PDB entry 5AC9 | electron microscopy, 3.20 A resolution | chains 1 and 4 of the 4 polymer chains in the assembly

[Chain 1]
Protein: VP1
Organism: Foot-and-mouth disease virus - type o
UniProtKB: Q6PMW3 (Q6PMW3_9PICO); residues 1-208 here correspond to UniProt positions 725-932 (UniProt number = residue number + 724)
Sequence (208 residues; each row starts with the number of its first residue):
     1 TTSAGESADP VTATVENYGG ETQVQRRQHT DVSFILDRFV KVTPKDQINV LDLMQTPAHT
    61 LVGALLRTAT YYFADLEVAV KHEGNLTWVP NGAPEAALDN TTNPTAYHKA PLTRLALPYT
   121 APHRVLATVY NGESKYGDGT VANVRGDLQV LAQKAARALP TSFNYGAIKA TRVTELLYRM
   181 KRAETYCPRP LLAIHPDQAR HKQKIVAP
Not modelled in the structure: 135-156
Construct notes: conflict Glu-133 (Asn857 in Q6PMW3)

[Chain 4]
Protein: VP4
Organism: Foot-and-mouth disease virus - type o
UniProtKB: Q6PMW3 (Q6PMW3_9PICO); residues 1-85 here correspond to UniProt positions 202-286 (UniProt number = residue number + 201)
Sequence (85 residues; row label = number of the first residue in the row):
     1 GAGQSSPATG SQNQSGNTGS IINNYYMQQY QNSMDTQLGD NATSGGSNEG STDTTSTHTT
    61 NTQNNDWFSK LASSAFSGLF GALLA
Not modelled in the structure: 1-14, 40-65

[How chain 1 and chain 4 interact]
Contacting residue pairs - 25 pairs, chain 1 then chain 4:
  Thr-1(1) with Gly-78(4), hydrogen bond (side chain-backbone)
  Thr-2(1) with Phe-80(4)
  Pro-10(1) with Leu-71(4); Ala-75(4); Phe-76(4), hydrogen bond (backbone-backbone)
  Val-11(1) with Phe-76(4)
  Thr-12(1) with Ala-75(4); Phe-76(4), hydrogen bond (backbone-backbone); Ser-77(4), hydrogen bond (backbone-side chain)
  Thr-14(1) with Ser-77(4)
  Asn-17(1) with Gly-78(4), hydrogen bond (side chain-backbone)
  Ser-33(1) with Ser-15(4)
  Phe-34(1) with Gly-16(4); Asn-17(4)
  Asp-37(1) with Asn-17(4), hydrogen bond (backbone-side chain)
  Phe-73(1) with Ser-33(4)
  Asp-75(1) with Asn-32(4), hydrogen bond; Ser-33(4), hydrogen bond
  Ala-116(1) with Gln-31(4)
  Arg-179(1) with Asn-17(4)
  Lys-181(1) with Thr-18(4)
  Arg-182(1) with Asn-32(4); Ser-33(4), hydrogen bond (side chain-backbone); Asp-35(4), salt bridge
  Pro-188(1) with Phe-68(4)
Other interface residues (no listed pair), chain 1 (20 interface residues in all): Arg-38, Pro-118, Tyr-119
Other interface residues (no listed pair), chain 4 (17 interface residues in all): Ser-74, Leu-79

[Overview]
20 residues of chain 1 face 17 of chain 4 across their interface; the contacts include 9 hydrogen bonds and 1
salt bridge. Polar pairs include Arg-182(1)/Asp-35(4), Thr-1(1)/Gly-78(4) and Thr-12(1)/Ser-77(4).
Here chain 1 is VP1 and chain 4 is VP4, both from Foot-and-mouth disease virus - type o. Entry 5AC9
(Structure-based energetics of protein interfaces guide Foot-and-Mouth disease virus vaccine design) was
determined by electron microscopy (same publication as 5ACA, 5D8A and 5DDJ).
